7LQ7 - chains F and L of the 15 polymer chains in the assembly; structure by X-ray diffraction, 3.40 A resolution.

[Chain F]
Protein: CV503 heavy chain
Source organism: Homo sapiens
Chain sequence (224 residues; each row starts with the number of its first residue; note: 3 numbers in that range are skipped by the numbering (no residue carries them; nothing is unmodelled there); a row labelled like 82A-82C holds insertion residues (82A, then the next letters in order)):
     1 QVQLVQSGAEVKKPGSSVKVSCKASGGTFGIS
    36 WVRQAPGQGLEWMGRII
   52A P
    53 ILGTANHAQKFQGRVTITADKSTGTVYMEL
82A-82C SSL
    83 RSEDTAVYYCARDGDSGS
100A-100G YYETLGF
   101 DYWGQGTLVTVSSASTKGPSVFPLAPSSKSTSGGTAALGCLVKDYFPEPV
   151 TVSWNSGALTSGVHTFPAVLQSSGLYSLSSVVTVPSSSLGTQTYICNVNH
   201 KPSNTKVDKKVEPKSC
Unresolved in the structure: 129-133
Cystine bridges: Cys22-Cys92, Cys140-Cys196

[Chain L]
Protein: CV503 light chain
Source organism: Homo sapiens
Chain sequence (216 residues; row label = number of the first residue in the row; note: 1 number in that range is skipped by the numbering (no residue carries it; nothing is unmodelled there); a row labelled like 27A-27C holds insertion residues (27A, then the next letters in order)):
     1 QSALTQPPS
    11 ASGSPGQSVTISCTGTS
27A-27C SDV
    28 GGYNYVSWYQQHPGKAPKLMIYEVNKRPSGVPDRFSGSKSGNTASLTVSG
    78 LQAEDEADYYCSSYAGSN
   95A N
    96 LVFGGGTKLTV
  106A L
   107 GQPKAAPSVTLFPPSSEELQANKATLVCLISDFYPGAVTVAWKADSSPVK
   157 AGVETTTPSKQSNNKYAASSYLSLTPEQWKSHRSYSCQVTHEGSTVEKTV
   207 APTECS
Unresolved in the structure: 1, 211-212
Cystine bridges: Cys23-Cys88, Cys134-Cys193

[Chain F / chain L interface]
Pairs across the interface - 10 pairs, chain F then chain L:
  Gln43(F) with Lys204(L)
  Gln61(F) with Lys110(L), hydrogen bond (backbone-side chain); Glu198(L)
  Lys62(F) with Ala112(L)
  Arg83(F) with Ala111(L); Ala112(L); Asp138(L); Lys171(L)
  Glu85(F) with Ser114(L); Asp138(L)
Other interface residues (no listed pair), chain F (7 interface residues in all): Gln64, Arg66
Other interface residues (no listed pair), chain L (9 interface residues in all): Ser200

[Summary]
7 residues of chain F face 9 of chain L across their interface, with 1 hydrogen bond. The hydrogen-bonded pair
is Gln61(F)-Lys110(L).
Chain F is CV503 heavy chain and chain L is CV503 light chain, both from Homo sapiens; the structure, Crystal
structure of SARS-CoV-2 receptor binding domain in complex with antibodies CV503 and COVA1-16, was determined
by X-ray diffraction.
